Entry 4N6X (X-ray diffraction, 1.05 A resolution); this record covers chain A.

# Chain A
Molecule: Na(+)/H(+) exchange regulatory cofactor NHE-RF1/Chemokine Receptor CXCR2 fusion protein
Organism: Homo sapiens
Notes: fragment: First PDZ Domain
Reference sequence: O14745 (NHRF1_HUMAN); numbering as in UniProt (aligned over 11-94)
Chain sequence (91 residues; numbered 9 to 99; the number before each row is that of its first residue):
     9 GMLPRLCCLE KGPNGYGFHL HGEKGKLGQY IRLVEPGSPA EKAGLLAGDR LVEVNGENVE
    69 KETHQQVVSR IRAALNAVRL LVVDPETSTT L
Sequence notes: expression tag (9-10)
UniProt features mapped onto this chain:
  - modified residue: Ser46 (Phosphoserine)
  - natural variant: Glu68 (E68A: In NPHLOP2)
  - mutagenesis: Tyr24 to Phe26 (Loss of interaction with ACE2)
Reported in the primary citation:
  - self-association interface (contacts with another copy of this molecule); pairs are residue here / residue on that copy: Tyr24-Leu99 (hydrophobic contact), Phe26-Leu99 (hydrophobic contact), His27-Thr98, Leu28-Leu99 (hydrophobic contact), His29-Ser96 (hydrogen bond), His72-Thr97 (hydrogen bond), Val76-Thr97, Ile79-Leu99 (hydrophobic contact)
  - interface residues: His27, Arg40
  - contacts within the chain: His29-Arg40, Val91-Ser96

# Summary
UniProt lists 3 mutagenesis sites. From the paper: interface residues His27 and Arg40; a self-association
interface involving Tyr24, Phe26 and His27 among others.
Chain A is Na(+)/H(+) exchange regulatory cofactor NHE-RF1/Chemokine Receptor CXCR2 fusion protein (Homo
sapiens); the structure, Crystal Structure of the Chemokine Receptor CXCR2 in Complex with the First PDZ
Domain of NHERF1, was determined by X-ray diffraction together with 4LMM and 4MPA from the same study.
